8Q69 - chain A; structure by X-ray diffraction, 1.96 A resolution.

[Chain A]
Name: mRNA cap guanine-N7 methyltransferase
Organism: Homo sapiens
Notes: EC 2.1.1.56; engineered mutation(s): 416-455 GLGC
UniProt: O43148 (MCES_HUMAN); numbering as in UniProt; present here: 165-415, 456-476
Chain sequence (276 residues; numbered 165 to 476; 36 numbers in that range are skipped by the numbering (no residue carries them; nothing is unmodelled there); the number before each row is that of its first residue):
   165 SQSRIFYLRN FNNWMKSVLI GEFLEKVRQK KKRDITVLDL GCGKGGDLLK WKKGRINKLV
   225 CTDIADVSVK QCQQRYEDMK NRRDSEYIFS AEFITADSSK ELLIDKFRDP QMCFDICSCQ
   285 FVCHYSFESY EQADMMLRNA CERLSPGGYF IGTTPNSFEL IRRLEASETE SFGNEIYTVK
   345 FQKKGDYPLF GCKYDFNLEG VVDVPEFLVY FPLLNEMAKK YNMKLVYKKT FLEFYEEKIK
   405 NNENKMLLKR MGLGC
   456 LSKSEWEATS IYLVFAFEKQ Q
Disordered / not traced: 165-166
Sequence notes: linker (416-419)
Residues lining bound ligands:
  - K7R (1-[(3S)-3-(2H-pyrazolo[3,4-b]pyridin-3-yl)piperidin-1-yl]-2-thiophen-3-yl-ethanone): Arg173, Asn176, Phe285, Tyr289, Phe360, Leu362, Val365, Val366, Val368, Tyr467
  - S-adenosylhomocysteine (SAH): Lys180, Asp203, Gly205, Cys206, Gly207, Asp211, Asp227, Ile228, Ala229, Ala260, Asp261, Ser262, Ser263, Gln284, Phe285, Val286, Tyr289, Met300
Curated features (UniProtKB/Swiss-Prot):
  - binding site (mRNA): Asn176, Asn177
  - binding site (S-adenosyl-L-methionine): Lys180, Gly205, Asp227, Asp261, Gln284, Tyr289
  - site (mRNA cap binding): Lys208, Lys214, Arg239, His288, Glu370, Tyr467
  - mutagenesis: Trp178 (W178C: Loss of methyltransferase activity in presence or absence of RAMAC; when associated with C-417. Complete restored RAMAC-mediated methyltransferase activity under reducing conditions ...), Asp203 (D203A: Loss of activity), Arg239 (R239A: Loss of activity), Tyr289 (Y289A: Loss of activity), Phe291 (F291A: Strongly impairs enzyme activity), Phe354 (F354A: Loss of activity), Lys393 (K393C: Loss of methyltransferase activity in presence or absence of RAMAC; when associated with C-178; C-398 and C-417 ...), Phe398 (F398C: Loss of methyltransferase activity in presence or absence of RAMAC; when associated with C-178; C-393 and C-417 ...), Lys409 (K409E: Decreased S-adenosyl-L-methionine binding and methyltransferase activity in absence of RAMAC; when associated with E-413. Decreased interaction with RAMAC; when associated with E-413), Lys413 (K413E: Decreased S-adenosyl-L-methionine binding and methyltransferase activity in absence of RAMAC; when associated with E-409. Decreased interaction with RAMAC; when associated with E-409)
From the paper describing this entry:
  - binding site for S-adenosylhomocysteine: Lys180, Gly205, Asp227, Asp261, Ser262, Gln284
  - binding site for K7R: Asn176, Phe285, Tyr289

[Summary]
Bound to chain A: S-adenosylhomocysteine and compound K7R. Curated annotation (UniProt) lists mRNA-binding
residues Asn176 and Asn177, 6 S-adenosyl-L-methionine-binding residues and 10 mutagenesis sites. From the
paper: a binding site for S-adenosylhomocysteine at Lys180, Gly205 and Asp227 among others; a binding site for
K7R at Asn176, Phe285 and Tyr289.
Chain A is mRNA cap guanine-N7 methyltransferase (Homo sapiens); the structure, Crystal structure of HsRNMT
complexed with inhibitor DDD1060606, was determined by X-ray diffraction (same publication as 8Q9W and 8Q8G).
